6Z33 - chain AAA; structure by X-ray diffraction, 2.71 A resolution.

== Chain AAA ==
Protein: Ferric enterobactin receptor
Organism: Pseudomonas aeruginosa PAO1
UniProtKB: Q05098 (PFEA_PSEAE); residues 1-721 here correspond to UniProt positions 26-746 (UniProt number = residue number + 25)
Amino-acid sequence (724 residues; numbered -2 to 721; the number before each row is that of its first residue; numbers below 1 keep their minus sign (Gly-2 is residue -2)):
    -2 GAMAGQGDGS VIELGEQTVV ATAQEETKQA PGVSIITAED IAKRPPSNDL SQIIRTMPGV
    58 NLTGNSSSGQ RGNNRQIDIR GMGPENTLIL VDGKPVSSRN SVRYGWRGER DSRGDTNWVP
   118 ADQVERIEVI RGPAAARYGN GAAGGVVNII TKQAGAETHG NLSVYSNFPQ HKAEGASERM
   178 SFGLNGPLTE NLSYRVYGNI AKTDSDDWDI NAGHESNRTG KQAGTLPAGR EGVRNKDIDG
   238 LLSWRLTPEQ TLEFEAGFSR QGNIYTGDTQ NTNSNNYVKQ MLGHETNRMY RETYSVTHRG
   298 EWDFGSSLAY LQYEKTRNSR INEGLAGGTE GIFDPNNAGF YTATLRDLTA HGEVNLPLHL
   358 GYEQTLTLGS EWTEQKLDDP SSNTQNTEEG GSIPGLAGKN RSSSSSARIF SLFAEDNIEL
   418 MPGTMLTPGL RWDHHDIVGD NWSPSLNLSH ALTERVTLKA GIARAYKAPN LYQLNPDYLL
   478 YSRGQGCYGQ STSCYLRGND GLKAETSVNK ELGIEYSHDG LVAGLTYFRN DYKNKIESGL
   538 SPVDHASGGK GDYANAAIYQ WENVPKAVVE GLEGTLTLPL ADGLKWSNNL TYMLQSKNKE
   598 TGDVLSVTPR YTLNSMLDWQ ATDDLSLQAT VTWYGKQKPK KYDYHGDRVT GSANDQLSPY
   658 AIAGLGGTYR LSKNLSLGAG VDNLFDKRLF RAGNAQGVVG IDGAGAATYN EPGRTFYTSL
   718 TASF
Disordered / not traced: -2 to 23
Disulfide bonds: Cys484-Cys491
Sequence notes: expression tag (-2 to 0)
Residues lining bound ligands: BCV (Q62; N-[(5S)-5-[[2,3-bis(oxidanyl)phenyl]carbonylamino]-6-oxidanylidene-6-(prop-2-ynylamino)hexyl]-2,3-bis(oxidanyl)benzamide): Lys218, Gln219, Asn268, Asn270, Ala323, Gly324, Gly325, Thr326, Glu386, Tyr478, Ser479, Arg480, Gln482, Gly483, Tyr641, Val695, Val696
Swiss-Prot annotation at these positions:
  - motif: Gln14 to Thr19 (TonB box), Ala704 to Phe721 (TonB C-terminal box)
Reported in the primary citation:
  - binding site for BCV: Lys218, Gly325, Ser479, Arg480, Gln482
  - mutagenesis - R480A/Q482A: decreased binding to BCV

== Summary ==
Ligands of chain AAA: BCV. The paper reports a binding site for BCV at Lys218, Gly325 and Ser479 among others;
R480A/Q482A reduce binding to BCV.
Chain AAA is Ferric enterobactin receptor (Pseudomonas aeruginosa PAO1); the structure, Crystal structure of
the ferric enterobactin receptor (PfeA) in complex with BCV, was determined by X-ray diffraction (same
publication as 7OBW, 6Y47, 6Z2N, 6YY5 and 5NC3).
